PDB entry 1GW8 | electron microscopy, 13.30 A resolution (very low resolution: no residue pairs are listed; an interface is given only as per-side residue counts) | chains B and C of the 12 polymer chains in the assembly

== Chain B ==
Molecule: Major capsid protein
From: Bacteriophage PRD1
UniProt: P22535 (COA3_BPPRD); residues 2002-2395 here correspond to UniProt positions 1-394 (UniProt number = residue number - 2001)
Amino-acid sequence (394 residues; each row starts with the number of its first residue):
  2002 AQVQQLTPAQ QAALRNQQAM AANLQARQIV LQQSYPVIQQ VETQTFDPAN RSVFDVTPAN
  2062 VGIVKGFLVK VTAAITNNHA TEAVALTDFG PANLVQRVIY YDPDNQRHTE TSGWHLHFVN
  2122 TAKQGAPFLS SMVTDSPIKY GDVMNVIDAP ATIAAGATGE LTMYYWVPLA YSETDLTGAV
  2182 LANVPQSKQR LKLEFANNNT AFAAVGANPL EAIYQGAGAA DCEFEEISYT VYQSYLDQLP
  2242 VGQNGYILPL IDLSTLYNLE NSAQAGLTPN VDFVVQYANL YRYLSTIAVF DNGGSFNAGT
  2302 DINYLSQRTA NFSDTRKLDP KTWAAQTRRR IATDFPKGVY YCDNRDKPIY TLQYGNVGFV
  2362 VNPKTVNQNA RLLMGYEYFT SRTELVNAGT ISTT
Disordered / not traced: 2002-2012, 2386-2395

== Chain C ==
Molecule: Major capsid protein
From: Bacteriophage PRD1
UniProt: P22535 (COA3_BPPRD); residues 3002-3395 here correspond to UniProt positions 1-394 (UniProt number = residue number - 3001)
Amino-acid sequence (394 residues; numbered 3002 to 3395; the number before each row is that of its first residue):
  3002 AQVQQLTPAQ QAALRNQQAM AANLQARQIV LQQSYPVIQQ VETQTFDPAN RSVFDVTPAN
  3062 VGIVKGFLVK VTAAITNNHA TEAVALTDFG PANLVQRVIY YDPDNQRHTE TSGWHLHFVN
  3122 TAKQGAPFLS SMVTDSPIKY GDVMNVIDAP ATIAAGATGE LTMYYWVPLA YSETDLTGAV
  3182 LANVPQSKQR LKLEFANNNT AFAAVGANPL EAIYQGAGAA DCEFEEISYT VYQSYLDQLP
  3242 VGQNGYILPL IDLSTLYNLE NSAQAGLTPN VDFVVQYANL YRYLSTIAVF DNGGSFNAGT
  3302 DINYLSQRTA NFSDTRKLDP KTWAAQTRRR IATDFPKGVY YCDNRDKPIY TLQYGNVGFV
  3362 VNPKTVNQNA RLLMGYEYFT SRTELVNAGT ISTT
Disordered / not traced: 3002-3013, 3386-3395

== Chain B / chain C interface ==
At this resolution (13 A) residue pairs are not listed: 47 residues of chain B and 34 of chain C lie at the interface.

== Summary ==
The interface between chain B and chain C involves 47 residues on one side and 34 on the other.
Chain B and chain C are both Major capsid protein (Bacteriophage PRD1); the structure, quasi-atomic resolution
model of bacteriophage PRD1 sus607 mutant, obtained by combined cryo-EM and X-ray crystallography, was
determined by electron microscopy, deposited together with 1GW7.
